3MOB - chains P and H of the 3 polymer chains in the assembly; structure by X-ray diffraction, 2.60 A resolution.

[Chain P]
Protein: gp41 MPER-derived peptide
Amino-acid sequence (12 residues; numbered 660 to 671; the number before each row is that of its first residue):
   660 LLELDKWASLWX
Modified / non-standard residues: NH2 (amino group) at position 671

[Chain H]
Protein: Anti-HIV-1 antibody 2F5 heavy chain
Source organism: Homo sapiens
Notes: antibody fragment or engineered binder
Amino-acid sequence (237 residues; numbered 1 to 218 plus 19 insertion-coded residues; the number before each row is that of its first residue; a row labelled like 35A-35B holds insertion residues (35A, then the next letters in order)):
     1 RITLKESGPPLVKPTQTLTLTCSFSGFSLSDFGVG
35A-35B VG
    36 WIRQPPGKALEWLAIIYSDDDKRYSPSLNTRLTITKDTSKNQVVLVM
82A-82C TRV
    83 SPVDTATYFCAHRRGPTT
100A-100N LFGVPIARGPVNAM
   101 DVWGQGITVTISSTSTKGPSVFPLAPSSKSTSGGTAALGCLVKDYFPEPV
   151 TVSWNSGALTSGVHTFPAVLQSSGLYSLSSVVTVPSSSLGTQTYICNVNH
   201 KPSNTKVDKRVEPKSCDK
Disordered / not traced: 215-218
Disulfides: Cys22-Cys92, Cys140-Cys196

[Chain P / chain H interface]
Pairs across the interface (17):
  Glu662(P) - Arg58(H)  salt bridge
  Asp664(P) - Arg95(H)  salt bridge
  Lys665(P) - Tyr52(H)
  Lys665(P) - Asp54(H)  salt bridge
  Lys665(P) - Asp56(H)  salt bridge
  Trp666(P) - Gly33(H)
  Trp666(P) - Arg95(H)
  Trp666(P) - Pro98(H)  hydrophobic
  Trp666(P) - Arg100H(H)  hydrogen bond (backbone-side chain)
  Trp666(P) - Val100K(H)
  Ala667(P) - Arg100H(H)
  Leu669(P) - Pro98(H)  hydrophobic
  Leu669(P) - Arg100H(H)
  Trp670(P) - Ile100F(H)
  Trp670(P) - Ala100G(H)
  Trp670(P) - Arg100H(H)  hydrogen bond (backbone-backbone)
  NH2_671(P) - Arg100H(H)
Other interface residues (no listed pair), chain H (13 interface residues in all): Phe32, Pro100E

[In short]
The interface between chain P and chain H involves 8 residues on one side and 13 on the other, with 2 hydrogen
bonds and 4 salt bridges. Polar contacts include Glu662(P)-Arg58(H), Asp664(P)-Arg95(H) and
Lys665(P)-Asp54(H).
Chain P is gp41 MPER-derived peptide and chain H is Anti-HIV-1 antibody 2F5 heavy chain (Homo sapiens); the
structure, Crystal structure of the neutralizing HIV antibody 2F5 Fab fragment (recombinantly produced Fab)
with 11 aa ..., was determined by X-ray diffraction.
